1RHI - chains 2 and 4 of the 4 polymer chains in the assembly; structure by X-ray diffraction, 3.00 A resolution.

== Chain 2 ==
Molecule: Human rhinovirus 3 coat protein
Organism: Human rhinovirus 3
UniProt: Q82081 (POLG_HRV3); residues 1-262 here correspond to UniProt positions 69-330 (UniProt number = residue number + 68)
Sequence (262 residues; numbered 1 to 262; the number before each row is that of its first residue):
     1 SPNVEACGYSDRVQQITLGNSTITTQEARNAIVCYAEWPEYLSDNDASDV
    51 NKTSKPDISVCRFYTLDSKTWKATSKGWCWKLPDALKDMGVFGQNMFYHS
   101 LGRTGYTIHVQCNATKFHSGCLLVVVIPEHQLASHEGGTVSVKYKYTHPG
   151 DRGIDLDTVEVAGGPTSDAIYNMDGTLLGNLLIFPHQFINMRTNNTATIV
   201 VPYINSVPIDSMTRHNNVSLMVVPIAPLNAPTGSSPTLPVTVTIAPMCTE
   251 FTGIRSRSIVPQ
Not modelled in the structure: 1-7

== Chain 4 ==
Molecule: Human rhinovirus 3 coat protein
Organism: Human rhinovirus 3
UniProt: Q82081 (POLG_HRV3); aligned to UniProt positions 1-68 over residues 1-68
Sequence (68 residues; each row starts with the number of its first residue):
     1 GAQVSTQKSGSHENQNILTNGSNQTYTVINYYKDAASSSSAGQSFSMDPS
    51 KFTEPVKDLMLKGAPALN
Not modelled in the structure: 1-25
Differences from the reference sequence: conflict Y26 (Phe27 in Q82081)

== Chain 2 / chain 4 interface ==
Residue-residue contacts (21):
  S10(2) - N68(4)  hydrogen bond (side chain-backbone)
  D11(2) - D58(4)
  D11(2) - A66(4)
  D11(2) - L67(4)
  R12(2) - L67(4)
  R12(2) - N68(4)  hydrogen bond (side chain-backbone)
  Q14(2) - D58(4)  hydrogen bond
  A28(2) - L67(4)
  R29(2) - L67(4)
  N30(2) - K57(4)
  N30(2) - D58(4)  hydrogen bond (side chain-backbone)
  N30(2) - M60(4)
  A31(2) - P55(4)
  A31(2) - V56(4)
  A31(2) - K57(4)  hydrogen bond (backbone-backbone)
  I32(2) - P55(4)
  V33(2) - P55(4)  hydrogen bond (backbone-backbone)
  V33(2) - K57(4)
  Y35(2) - K51(4)
  Y35(2) - F52(4)  hydrophobic
  W38(2) - K57(4)
Other interface residues (no listed pair), chain 2 (14 interface residues in all): A36, T193

== Overview ==
14 residues of chain 2 face 10 of chain 4 across their interface, with 6 hydrogen bonds. Among the polar pairs
are S10(2)-N68(4), R12(2)-N68(4) and Q14(2)-D58(4).
Chain 2 is Human rhinovirus 3 coat protein and chain 4 is Human rhinovirus 3 coat protein, both from Human
rhinovirus 3; the structure, Human rhinovirus 3 coat protein, was determined by X-ray diffraction.
